PDB entry 3SYT | X-ray diffraction, 2.65 A resolution | chains B and D of the 4 polymer chains in the assembly

# Chain B (and D)
Protein: Glutamine-dependent NAD(+) synthetase
From: Mycobacterium tuberculosis
Notes: EC 6.3.5.1; chain D of this document is another copy of the same molecule, construct and numbering; everything in this record applies to it too
Reference sequence: P0A5L6 (NADE_MYCTU); residue numbers follow UniProt; this construct covers 1-679
Chain sequence (680 residues; row label = number of the first residue in the row; numbering starts at 0):
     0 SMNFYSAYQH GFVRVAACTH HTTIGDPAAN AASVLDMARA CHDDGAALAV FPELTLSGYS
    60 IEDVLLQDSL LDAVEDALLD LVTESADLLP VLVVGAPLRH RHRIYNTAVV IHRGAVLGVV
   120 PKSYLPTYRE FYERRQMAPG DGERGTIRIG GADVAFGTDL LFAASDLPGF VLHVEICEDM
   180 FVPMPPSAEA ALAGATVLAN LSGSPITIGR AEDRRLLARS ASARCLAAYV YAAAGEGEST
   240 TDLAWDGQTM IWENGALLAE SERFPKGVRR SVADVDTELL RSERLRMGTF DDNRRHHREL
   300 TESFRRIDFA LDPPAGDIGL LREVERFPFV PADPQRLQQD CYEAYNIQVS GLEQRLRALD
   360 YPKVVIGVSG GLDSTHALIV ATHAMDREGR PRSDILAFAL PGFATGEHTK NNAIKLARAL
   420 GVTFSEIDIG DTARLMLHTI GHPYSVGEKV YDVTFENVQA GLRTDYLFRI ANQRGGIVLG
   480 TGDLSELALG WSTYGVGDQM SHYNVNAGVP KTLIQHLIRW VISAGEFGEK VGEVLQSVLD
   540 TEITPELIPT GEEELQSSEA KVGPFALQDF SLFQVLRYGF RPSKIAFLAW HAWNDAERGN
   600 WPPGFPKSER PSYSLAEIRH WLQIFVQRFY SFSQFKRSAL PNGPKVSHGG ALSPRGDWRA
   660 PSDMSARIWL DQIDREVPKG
Disordered / not traced: 0, 403-408, 544-556 (chain D: 0, 403-408, 442-451, 543-556)
Construct notes: expression tag (0)
Small-molecule neighbours:
  - adenosine monophosphate (AMP): Gly366, Val367, Ser368, Ser373, Phe397, Ala398, Leu399, Pro400, Arg462, Thr480, Asp497
  - glutamic acid (GLU): Tyr127, Arg128, Glu129, Phe130, Cys176, Glu177, Phe180, Ser203, Arg209
  - NAD (nicotinamide-adenine-dinucleotide), molecule 1: Arg354, Leu358, Arg468, Ala470, Asn471, Gly475, Ile476, His501
  - NAD, molecule 2: Val452, Asn456, Ala459, Glu485, Gly489, Trp490, Ser491, Thr492, Tyr493, Asp497, Phe631, Phe634, Lys635, Ser661
  - pyrophosphate (POP): Ser368, Gly370, Leu371, Asp372, Ser373, Glu541

# Chain B / chain D interface
Contacting residue pairs (175):
  Tyr123(B) with Thr288(D); Asp291(D); Asn292(D), hydrogen bond; His295(D)
  Leu124(B) with Thr288(D)
  Pro125(B) with Thr288(D)
  Tyr127(B) with Arg285(D); Met286(D); Gly287(D); Thr288(D)
  Arg128(B) with Glu282(D), salt bridge; Arg576(D); Gly655(D); Asp656(D)
  Glu129(B) with Lys644(D), salt bridge; Asp656(D), hydrogen bond (backbone-side chain)
  Tyr131(B) with Arg654(D), hydrogen bond (side chain-backbone); Gly655(D), hydrogen bond (side chain-backbone); Arg658(D)
  Asp140(B) with His295(D)
  Gly141(B) with His295(D)
  Glu177(B) with Met286(D); Thr288(D), hydrogen bond
  Met179(B) with Arg223(D)
  Phe180(B) with Arg223(D); Met286(D)
  Val181(B) with Arg223(D), hydrogen bond (backbone-side chain); Thr288(D); Asn292(D)
  Pro182(B) with Ala187(D); Leu191(D), hydrophobic; Arg223(D), hydrogen bond (backbone-side chain); Phe289(D), hydrophobic; Asn292(D)
  Met183(B) with Met183(D), hydrophobic; Glu188(D); Leu191(D), hydrophobic; Asn292(D), hydrogen bond (backbone-side chain); His296(D); Leu299(D), hydrophobic
  Ala187(B) with Pro182(D)
  Glu188(B) with Met183(D); His296(D), salt bridge
  Leu191(B) with Pro182(D), hydrophobic; Met183(D), hydrophobic
  Ile205(B) with Ile346(D)
  Thr206(B) with Ile346(D); Lys644(D); Val645(D)
  Ile207(B) with Asp339(D); Glu342(D); Leu512(D), hydrophobic; Val645(D), hydrogen bond (backbone-backbone); His647(D)
  Gly208(B) with Glu342(D), hydrogen bond (backbone-side chain)
  Glu211(B) with Arg218(D), salt bridge
  Leu215(B) with Leu215(D), hydrophobic; Arg218(D); Ser219(D); Ala222(D), hydrophobic
  Leu216(B) with Arg223(D)
  Arg218(B) with Glu211(D), salt bridge; Leu215(D)
  Ser219(B) with Ser219(D), hydrogen bond
  Arg223(B) with Met179(D); Phe180(D); Val181(D), hydrogen bond (side chain-backbone); Pro182(D), hydrogen bond (side chain-backbone); Leu216(D); Arg223(D)
  Glu235(B) with Arg356(D), salt bridge
  Gly236(B) with Gln353(D); Arg356(D)
  Glu237(B) with Gln353(D)
  Thr239(B) with Ser349(D); Gly350(D), hydrogen bond (side chain-backbone); Gln353(D); Arg354(D); Tyr502(D), hydrogen bond (backbone-side chain)
  Thr240(B) with Arg354(D); Asn641(D); Gly642(D), hydrogen bond (backbone-backbone)
  Asp241(B) with Gly642(D); Pro643(D); Lys644(D), hydrogen bond (backbone-backbone); Ser652(D), hydrogen bond; Arg654(D), salt bridge
  Leu242(B) with Pro643(D)
  Ala243(B) with Ile346(D); Ser349(D)
  Arg262(B) with Gln338(D); Tyr341(D); Glu342(D), salt bridge
  Phe263(B) with Tyr341(D); Asn345(D); Arg386(D), hydrogen bond (backbone-side chain)
  Pro264(B) with Arg386(D)
  Lys265(B) with Glu352(D), salt bridge; Arg356(D); Arg386(D); Glu387(D), salt bridge
  Glu282(B) with Arg128(D), salt bridge
  Arg285(B) with Tyr127(D)
  Met286(B) with Tyr127(D); Glu177(D); Phe180(D)
  Gly287(B) with Tyr127(D)
  Thr288(B) with Tyr123(D); Leu124(D); Pro125(D); Tyr127(D); Glu177(D), hydrogen bond; Val181(D)
  Phe289(B) with Pro182(D), hydrophobic
  Asp291(B) with Tyr123(D)
  Asn292(B) with Tyr123(D), hydrogen bond; Val181(D); Pro182(D); Met183(D), hydrogen bond (side chain-backbone)
  His295(B) with Tyr123(D); Asp140(D); Gly141(D)
  His296(B) with Met183(D); Glu188(D), salt bridge
  Gln338(B) with Arg262(D)
  Asp339(B) with Ile207(D)
  Tyr341(B) with Arg262(D); Phe263(D)
  Glu342(B) with Ile207(D); Gly208(D), hydrogen bond (side chain-backbone); Arg262(D), salt bridge
  Asn345(B) with Phe263(D)
  Ile346(B) with Ile205(D); Thr206(D); Ala243(D)
  Ser349(B) with Thr239(D); Ala243(D)
  Gly350(B) with Thr239(D), hydrogen bond (backbone-side chain)
  Glu352(B) with Lys265(D), salt bridge
  Gln353(B) with Gly236(D); Glu237(D); Thr239(D)
  Arg354(B) with Thr239(D); Thr240(D)
  Arg356(B) with Glu235(D), salt bridge; Gly236(D); Lys265(D)
  Arg386(B) with Phe263(D), hydrogen bond (side chain-backbone); Pro264(D); Lys265(D)
  Glu387(B) with Lys265(D), salt bridge
  Tyr502(B) with Thr239(D), hydrogen bond (side chain-backbone)
  Leu512(B) with Ile207(D), hydrophobic
  Arg576(B) with Arg128(D)
  Asn641(B) with Thr240(D)
  Gly642(B) with Thr240(D), hydrogen bond (backbone-backbone); Asp241(D)
  Pro643(B) with Asp241(D); Leu242(D)
  Lys644(B) with Glu129(D), salt bridge; Ile205(D); Thr206(D); Asp241(D), hydrogen bond (backbone-backbone); Leu242(D)
  Val645(B) with Thr206(D); Ile207(D), hydrogen bond (backbone-backbone)
  His647(B) with Ile207(D)
  Ser652(B) with Asp241(D), hydrogen bond
  Arg654(B) with Tyr131(D); Asp241(D), salt bridge
  Gly655(B) with Arg128(D); Tyr131(D), hydrogen bond (backbone-side chain)
  Asp656(B) with Arg128(D); Glu129(D), hydrogen bond (side chain-backbone)
  Arg658(B) with Tyr131(D)
Other interface residues (no listed pair), chain B (87 interface residues in all): Arg133, Pro184, Ala210, Ala222, Cys224, Trp244, Leu299, Ala343, Ser646
Other interface residues (no listed pair), chain D (87 interface residues in all): Arg133, Pro184, Ala210, Cys224, Trp244, Ala343, Ser646

# Summary
The chain B/chain D interface involves 87 residues from each chain, with 32 hydrogen bonds and 18 salt
bridges. Polar pairs include Arg128(B)-Glu282(D), Glu129(B)-Lys644(D) and Glu188(B)-His296(D). Bound to chain
B: glutamic acid, NAD, adenosine monophosphate and pyrophosphate.
Both chains are Glutamine-dependent NAD(+) synthetase (Mycobacterium tuberculosis). Entry 3SYT (Crystal
structure of glutamine-dependent NAD+ synthetase from M. tuberculosis bound to AMP/PPi, NAD+, and glutamate)
was determined by X-ray diffraction, deposited together with 3SDB, 3SEZ and 3SZG.
